Entry 6X1W (X-ray diffraction, 1.95 A resolution); this record covers chains L and A of the 3 polymer chains in the assembly.

[Chain L]
Molecule: SC56-2 Light chain
Source organism: Oryctolagus cuniculus
Sequence (221 residues; numbered 3 to 211 plus 12 insertion-coded residues; the number before each row is that of its first residue; a row labelled like 27A-27B holds insertion residues (27A, then the next letters in order)):
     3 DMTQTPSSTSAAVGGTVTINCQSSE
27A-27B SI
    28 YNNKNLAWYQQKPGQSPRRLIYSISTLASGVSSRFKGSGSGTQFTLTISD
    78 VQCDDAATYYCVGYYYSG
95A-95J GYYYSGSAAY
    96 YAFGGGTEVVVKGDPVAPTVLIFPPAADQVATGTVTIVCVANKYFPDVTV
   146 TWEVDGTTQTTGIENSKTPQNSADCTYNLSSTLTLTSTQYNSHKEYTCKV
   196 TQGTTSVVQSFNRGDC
Disulfide bonds: Cys23-Cys88, Cys80-Cys170, Cys134-Cys193

[Chain A]
Molecule: ACLYana-3-pTza peptide
Sequence (9 residues; numbered 1 to 9; the number before each row is that of its first residue):
     1 AGAGXAGAG
Not modelled in the structure: 1-2, 8-9
Modified positions: UKD (3-(4-phosphono-1H-1,2,3-triazol-1-yl)-L-alanine) at position 5

[Chain L / chain A interface]
Pairs across the interface - 7 pairs, chain L then chain A:
  Tyr28(L) - Gly4(A)
  Tyr28(L) - Ala6(A)  hydrogen bond (side chain-backbone)
  Tyr28(L) - Gly7(A)
  Asn32(L) - Gly4(A)  hydrogen bond (side chain-backbone)
  Tyr91(L) - UKD_5(A)  hydrogen bond (side chain-backbone)
  Tyr93(L) - UKD_5(A)
  Tyr96(L) - UKD_5(A)
Other interface residues (no listed pair), chain L (6 interface residues in all): Asn29
Other interface residues (no listed pair), chain A (5 interface residues in all): Ala3
The authors on this interface:
  - epitope / paratope residues, chain L: Asn29(L), Asn32(L), Tyr91(L)

[Overview]
Chain L and chain A form an interface of 6 and 5 residues respectively; the contacts include 3 hydrogen bonds.
Among the polar pairs are Tyr28(L)-Ala6(A), Asn32(L)-Gly4(A) and Tyr91(L)-UKD_5(A). From the paper:
epitope/paratope residues Asn29(L), Asn32(L) and Tyr91(L).
Here chain L is SC56-2 Light chain (Oryctolagus cuniculus) and chain A is ACLYana-3-pTza peptide. Entry 6X1W
(Structure of pHis Fab (SC56-2) in complex with pHis mimetic peptide) was determined by X-ray diffraction,
deposited together with 6X1S, 6X1T, 6X1U and 6X1V.
